PDB entry 6REV | electron microscopy, 3.80 A resolution | chains b and a of the 5 polymer chains in the assembly

[Chain b]
Name: Tubulin beta-2B chain
Source organism: Bos taurus
UniProt: Q6B856 (TBB2B_BOVIN); residues 1-429 here = UniProt positions 1-429
Sequence (429 residues; numbered 1 to 429; the number before each row is that of its first residue):
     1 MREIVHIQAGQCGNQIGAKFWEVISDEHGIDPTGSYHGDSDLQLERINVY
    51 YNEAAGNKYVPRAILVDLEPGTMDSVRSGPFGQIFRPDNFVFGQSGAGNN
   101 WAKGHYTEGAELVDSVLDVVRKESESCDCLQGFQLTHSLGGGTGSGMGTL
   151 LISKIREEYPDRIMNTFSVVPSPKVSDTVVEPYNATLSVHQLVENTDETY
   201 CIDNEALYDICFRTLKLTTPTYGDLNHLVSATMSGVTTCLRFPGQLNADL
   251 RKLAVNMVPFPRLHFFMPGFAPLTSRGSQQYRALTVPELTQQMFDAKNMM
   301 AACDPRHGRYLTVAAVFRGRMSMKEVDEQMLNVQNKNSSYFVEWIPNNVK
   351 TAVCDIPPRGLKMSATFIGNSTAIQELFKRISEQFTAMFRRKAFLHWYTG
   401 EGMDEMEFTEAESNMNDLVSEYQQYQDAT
Construct notes: conflict Ala-55 (Thr in Q6B856), Val-170 (Met in Q6B856), Ala-296 (Ser in Q6B856), Val-316 (Ile in Q6B856)
Small-molecule neighbours: GDP (guanosine-5'-diphosphate): Gly-10, Gln-11, Cys-12, Gln-15, Asn-99, Ser-138, Gly-141, Gly-142, Thr-143, Gly-144, Asp-177, Asn-204, Tyr-222, Asn-226
Curated features (UniProtKB/Swiss-Prot):
  - motif: Met-1 to Ile-4 (MREI motif)
  - binding site (GTP): Gln-11, Glu-69, Ser-138, Gly-142, Thr-143, Gly-144, Asn-204, Asn-226
  - binding site (Mg(2+)): Glu-69
  - modified residue: Ser-40 (Phosphoserine), Lys-58 (N6-acetyllysine), Ser-172 (Phosphoserine), Thr-285 (Phosphothreonine), Thr-290 (Phosphothreonine), Arg-318 (Omega-N-methylarginine)
  - cross-link (Glycyl lysine isopeptide (Lys-Gly)): Lys-58 (interchain with G-Cter in ubiquitin), Lys-324 (interchain with G-Cter in ubiquitin)

[Chain a]
Name: Tubulin alpha-1B chain
Source organism: Bos taurus
UniProt: P81947 (TBA1B_BOVIN); numbering as in UniProt; present here: 1-37, 47-441
Sequence (432 residues; row label = number of the first residue in the row; note: 9 numbers in that range are skipped by the numbering (no residue carries them; nothing is unmodelled there)):
     1 MRECISIHVGQAGVQIGNACWELYCLEHGIQPDGQMP
    47 DSFNTFFSETGAGKHVPRAVFVDLEPTVIDEVRTGTYRQLFHPEQLITGK
    97 EDAANNYARGHYTIGKEIIDLVLDRIRKLADQCTGLQGFLVFHSFGGGTG
   147 SGFTSLLMERLSVDYGKKSKLEFSIYPAPQVSTAVVEPYNSILTTHTTLE
   197 HSDCAFMVDNEAIYDICRRNLDIERPTYTNLNRLISQIVSSITASLRFDG
   247 ALNVDLTEFQTNLVPYPRIHFPLATYAPVISAEKAYHEQLSVAEITNACF
   297 EPANQMVKCDPRHGKYMACCLLYRGDVVPKDVNAAIATIKTKRSIQFVDW
   347 CPTGFKVGINYQPPTVVPGGDLAKVQRAVCMLSNTTAIAEAWARLDHKFD
   397 LMYAKRAFVHWYVGEGMEEGEFSEAREDMAALEKDYEEVGVDSVE
Small-molecule neighbours: GTP (guanosine-5'-triphosphate): Gly-10, Gln-11, Ala-12, Gln-15, Ile-16, Asp-69, Glu-71, Asp-98, Ala-99, Ala-100, Asn-101, Ser-140, Gly-142, Gly-143, Gly-144, Thr-145, Gly-146, Ile-171, Thr-179, Glu-183, Asn-206, Tyr-224, Asn-228, Ile-231

[How chain b and chain a interact]
Pairs across the interface (67; chain b residue first):
  Gln-11(b) with Ala-247(a); Leu-248(a); Asn-249(a)
  Gln-15(b) with Ala-247(a)
  Glu-69(b) with Arg-2(a); Asp-251(a)
  Pro-70(b) with Arg-2(a)
  Gly-71(b) with Arg-2(a)
  Ser-75(b) with Asp-245(a)
  Gly-98(b) with Thr-253(a); Glu-254(a); Thr-257(a), hydrogen bond (backbone-side chain)
  Asn-99(b) with Glu-254(a); Thr-257(a); Asn-258(a), hydrogen bond; Lys-352(a)
  Lys-103(b) with Thr-253(a)
  Lys-174(b) with Lys-336(a), hydrogen bond (backbone-side chain)
  Val-175(b) with Asn-329(a); Ile-332(a), hydrophobic
  Ser-176(b) with Thr-349(a); Gly-350(a), hydrogen bond (side chain-backbone); Phe-351(a), hydrogen bond (side chain-backbone)
  Asp-177(b) with Leu-248(a); Phe-351(a); Lys-352(a); Val-353(a), hydrogen bond (side chain-backbone)
  Thr-178(b) with Asn-258(a); Thr-349(a); Phe-351(a), hydrogen bond (backbone-backbone)
  Val-179(b) with Asn-258(a); Thr-349(a), hydrogen bond (backbone-side chain); Phe-351(a)
  Val-180(b) with Asn-258(a)
  Pro-182(b) with Thr-349(a)
  Glu-205(b) with Asn-329(a), hydrogen bond
  Tyr-208(b) with Pro-325(a); Lys-326(a); Asn-329(a)
  Phe-212(b) with Lys-326(a)
  Thr-219(b) with Val-324(a)
  Pro-220(b) with Pro-325(a); Lys-326(a)
  Tyr-222(b) with Pro-325(a), hydrophobic
  Gln-384(b) with Pro-348(a); Thr-349(a)
  Ala-387(b) with Trp-346(a)
  Met-388(b) with Trp-346(a)
  Arg-390(b) with Glu-441(a)
  Arg-391(b) with Tyr-262(a), hydrogen bond (backbone-side chain); Trp-346(a); Glu-434(a), hydrogen bond (side chain-backbone); Val-435(a); Val-437(a), hydrogen bond (side chain-backbone); Ser-439(a)
  Ala-393(b) with Tyr-262(a); Trp-346(a), hydrophobic
  Phe-394(b) with Thr-257(a); Val-260(a); Pro-261(a), hydrogen bond (backbone-backbone); Trp-346(a), hydrophobic
  His-396(b) with Val-260(a); Pro-261(a), hydrogen bond (side chain-backbone); Tyr-262(a); Pro-263(a)
  Trp-397(b) with Gln-256(a); Val-260(a), hydrogen bond (side chain-backbone)
Other interface residues (no listed pair), chain b (37 interface residues in all): Gln-94, Glu-181, Thr-221, Lys-392, Leu-395
Other interface residues (no listed pair), chain a (41 interface residues in all): Met-1, Thr-130, Gly-131, Gly-246, Leu-259, Ala-314, Ala-333, Cys-347

[Overview]
Chain b and chain a form an interface of 37 and 41 residues respectively, with 15 hydrogen bonds. Polar
contacts include Gly-98(b)/Thr-257(a), Asn-99(b)/Asn-258(a) and Lys-174(b)/Lys-336(a). Chain b binds GDP.
Ligands of chain a: GTP.
Here chain b is Tubulin beta-2B chain and chain a is Tubulin alpha-1B chain, both from Bos taurus. Entry 6REV
(Cryo-EM structure of the N-terminal DC repeat (NDC) of human doublecortin (DCX) bound to 13-protofilament
GDP-microtubule) was determined by electron microscopy (same publication as 6RF2 and 6RFD).
